PDB entry 9DWH | electron microscopy, 3.30 A resolution | chains E and J of the 12 polymer chains in the assembly

[Chain E]
Name: Histone H3.2
From: Homo sapiens
Reference sequence: Q71DI3 (H32_HUMAN); residues 1-135 here correspond to UniProt positions 2-136 (UniProt number = residue number + 1)
Chain sequence (135 residues; row label = number of the first residue in the row):
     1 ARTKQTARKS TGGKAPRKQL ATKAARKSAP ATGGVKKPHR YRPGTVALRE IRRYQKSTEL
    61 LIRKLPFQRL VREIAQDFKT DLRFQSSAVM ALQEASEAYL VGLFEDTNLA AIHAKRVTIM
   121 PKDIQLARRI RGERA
Disordered / not traced: 1-37, 135
Differences from the reference sequence: engineered mutation Ala-110 (Cys111 in Q71DI3)
UniProt features mapped onto this chain:
  - modified residue: Arg-2 (Asymmetric dimethylarginine), Thr-3 (Phosphothreonine), Lys-4 (Allysine), Gln-5 (5-glutamyl dopamine), Thr-6 (Phosphothreonine), Arg-8 (Citrulline), Lys-9 (N6,N6,N6-trimethyllysine), Ser-10 (ADP-ribosylserine), Thr-11 (Phosphothreonine), Lys-14 (N6-(2-hydroxyisobutyryl)lysine), Arg-17 (Asymmetric dimethylarginine), Lys-18 (N6-(2-hydroxyisobutyryl)lysine), Lys-23 (N6-(2-hydroxyisobutyryl)lysine), Arg-26 (Citrulline), Lys-27 (N6,N6,N6-trimethyllysine), Ser-28 (ADP-ribosylserine), Lys-36 (N6,N6,N6-trimethyllysine), Lys-37 (N6-methyllysine), Tyr-41 (Phosphotyrosine), Lys-56 (N6,N6,N6-trimethyllysine) and 8 more in UniProt
  - lipidation: Lys-18 (N6-decanoyllysine)

[Chain J]
Molecule: 601 J strand (non-damaged strand)
Sequence (147 nucleotides; numbered 1 to 147; the number before each row is that of its first residue):
     1 ATCGGATGTA TATATCTGAC ACGTGCCTGG AGACTAGGGA GTAATCCCCT TGGCGGTTAA
    61 AACGCGGGGG ACAGCGCGTA CGTGCGTTTA AGCGGTGCTA GAGCTGTCTA CGACCAATTG
   121 AGCGGCCTCG GCACCGGGAT TCTCGAT

[Chain E / chain J interface]
Residue-residue contacts (18):
  His-39(E) with DC144(J), sugar contact
  Arg-40(E) with DG66(J), base contact
  Tyr-41(E) with DT143(J), sugar contact
  Arg-42(E) with DG69(J), salt bridge to the phosphate; DC144(J), phosphate contact
  Pro-43(E) with DG69(J), sugar contact
  Thr-45(E) with DC144(J), phosphate contact
  Arg-63(E) with DA61(J), salt bridge to the phosphate
  Arg-72(E) with DT51(J), salt bridge to the phosphate
  Arg-83(E) with DT51(J), phosphate contact
  Phe-84(E) with DT50(J), sugar contact; DT51(J), hydrogen bond to the phosphate
  Gln-85(E) with DT50(J), phosphate contact
  Arg-116(E) with DA71(J), phosphate contact; DC72(J), phosphate contact
  Val-117(E) with DA71(J), hydrogen bond to the phosphate
  Thr-118(E) with DG70(J), phosphate contact; DA71(J), hydrogen bond to the phosphate
Interface residues without a listed pair, chain E (16 interface residues in all): Ser-86, Met-120
Interface residues without a listed pair, chain J (11 interface residues in all): DA60

[Summary]
The interface between chain E and chain J involves 16 residues on one side and 11 on the other, with 3
hydrogen bonds and 3 salt bridges. Polar pairs include Phe-84(E)/DT51(J), Val-117(E)/DA71(J) and
Thr-118(E)/DA71(J).
Chain E is Histone H3.2 (Homo sapiens) and chain J is 601 J strand (non-damaged strand); the structure, DNA
Polymerase Beta bound to a nucleosome containing a 1-nt gap at SHL-4.5 (State 2, composite), was determined by
electron microscopy.
